8Y5H - chains C and E of the 5 polymer chains in the assembly; structure by electron microscopy, 3.10 A resolution.

# Chain C
Protein: Spermidine/putrescine transport system permease protein PotC
Source organism: Escherichia coli
Reference sequence: C3TDI7 (C3TDI7_ECOLX); residues 1-264 here = UniProt positions 1-264
Chain sequence (264 residues; numbered 1 to 264; the number before each row is that of its first residue):
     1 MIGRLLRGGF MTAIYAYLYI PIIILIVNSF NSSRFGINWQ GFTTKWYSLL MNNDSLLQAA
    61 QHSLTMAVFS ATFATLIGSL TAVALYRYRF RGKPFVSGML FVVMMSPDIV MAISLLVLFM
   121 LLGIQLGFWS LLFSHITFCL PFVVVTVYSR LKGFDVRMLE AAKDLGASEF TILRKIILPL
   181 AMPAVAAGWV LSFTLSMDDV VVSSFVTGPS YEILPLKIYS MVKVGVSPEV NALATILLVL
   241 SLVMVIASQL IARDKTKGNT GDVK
Unresolved in the structure: 1-4, 254-264
Reported in the primary citation:
  - mutagenesis - K223A: abolished catalytic activity on PotD

# Chain E
Protein: Spermidine/putrescine-binding periplasmic protein
Source organism: Escherichia coli
Reference sequence: P0AFK9 (POTD_ECOLI); numbering as in UniProt (aligned over 1-348)
Chain sequence (348 residues; numbered 1 to 348; the number before each row is that of its first residue):
     1 MKKWSRHLLA AGALALGMSA AHADDNNTLY FYNWTEYVPP GLLEQFTKET GIKVIYSTYE
    61 SNETMYAKLK TYKDGAYDLV VPSTYYVDKM RKEGMIQKID KSKLTNFSNL DPDMLNKPFD
   121 PNNDYSIPYI WGATAIGVNG DAVDPKSVTS WADLWKPEYK GSLLLTDDAR EVFQMALRKL
   181 GYSGNTTDPK EIEAAYNELK KLMPNVAAFN SDNPANPYME GEVNLGMIWN GSAFVARQAG
   241 TPIDVVWPKE GGIFWMDSLA IPANAKNKEG ALKLINFLLR PDVAKQVAET IGYPTPNLAA
   301 RKLLSPEVAN DKTLYPDAET IKNGEWQNDV GAASSIYEEY YQKLKAGR
Unresolved in the structure: 1-25, 348
UniProt features mapped onto this chain:
  - binding site (spermidine): Glu36, Tyr85, Asp168 to Glu171, Gln327
Ligand contacts: spermidine (SPD): Trp34, Thr35, Glu36, Tyr37, Ser83, Tyr85, Asp168, Glu171, Trp229, Trp255, Asp257, Tyr293
Reported in the primary citation:
  - mutagenesis - E220A/G221A/E222A: decreased binding to PotABC E173Q
  - binding site for spermidine: Trp34, Glu36, Tyr37, Asp168, Glu171, Trp229, Trp255, Asp257

# Chain C / chain E interface
Contacting residue pairs (22):
  Arg34(C) with Val235(E)
  Phe35(C) with Met219(E), hydrophobic; Ala239(E), hydrophobic
  Asn52(C) with Glu44(E)
  Asp54(C) with Glu44(E)
  Ser55(C) with Val54(E); Ile55(E); Tyr56(E), hydrogen bond (side chain-backbone)
  Gln58(C) with Ile55(E)
  Leu126(C) with Tyr72(E)
  Thr207(C) with Tyr72(E), hydrogen bond (backbone-side chain)
  Gly208(C) with Tyr72(E)
  Pro209(C) with Tyr72(E); Ala76(E), hydrophobic; Tyr77(E)
  Lys217(C) with Tyr56(E)
  Ser220(C) with Thr58(E), hydrogen bond
  Lys223(C) with Asp212(E)
  Val224(C) with Asn213(E), hydrogen bond (backbone-side chain); Asn216(E), hydrogen bond (backbone-side chain)
  Gly225(C) with Asn216(E)
  Val226(C) with Asn213(E)
Other interface residues (no listed pair), chain C (20 interface residues in all): Leu49, Asn53, Phe205, Ser210
Other interface residues (no listed pair), chain E (18 interface residues in all): Tyr30, Thr35, Pro40, Thr47
The authors on this interface:
  - interface residues, chain E: Asp212(E)

# Summary
The interface between chain C and chain E involves 20 residues on one side and 18 on the other; the contacts
include 5 hydrogen bonds. Among the polar pairs are Ser55(C)-Tyr56(E), Thr207(C)-Tyr72(E) and
Ser220(C)-Thr58(E). The paper reports a binding site for spermidine at Trp34(E), Glu36(E) and Tyr37(E) among
others; K223A of chain C abolishes catalytic activity on PotD.
Chain C is Spermidine/putrescine transport system permease protein PotC and chain E is
Spermidine/putrescine-binding periplasmic protein, both from Escherichia coli; the structure, Cryo-EM
structure of E.coli spermidine transporter PotD-PotABC in pre-translocation state, was determined by electron
microscopy together with 8Y5F, 8Y5G, 8Y5I and 8ZX1 from the same study.
